Entry 7MMN (X-ray diffraction, 3.57 A resolution); this record covers chains C and I of the 12 polymer chains in the assembly.

Chain C:
Name: Fusion glycoprotein F2
Organism: Human respiratory syncytial virus
Reference sequence: P03420 (FUS_HRSVA); residues 26-97 here = UniProt positions 26-97
Chain sequence (72 residues; numbered 26 to 97; the number before each row is that of its first residue):
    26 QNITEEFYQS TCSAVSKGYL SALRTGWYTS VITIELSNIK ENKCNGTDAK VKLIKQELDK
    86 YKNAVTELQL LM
Curated features (UniProtKB/Swiss-Prot):
  - glycosylation (N-linked (GlcNAc...) asparagine): N27, N70

Chain I:
Name: Fusion glycoprotein F1, Fibritin
Organism: Human respiratory syncytial virus
Reference sequence: P03420 (FUS_HRSVA); numbering as in UniProt (aligned over 137-513)
Chain sequence (414 residues; each row starts with the number of its first residue):
   137 FLGFLLGVGS AIASGVAVCK VLHLEGEVNK IKSALLSTNK AVVSLSNGVS VLTFKVLDLK
   197 NYIDKQLLPI LNKQSCSISN IETVIEFQQK NNRLLEITRE FSVNAGVTTP VSTYMLTNSE
   257 LLSLINDMPI TNDQKKLMSN NVQIVRQQSY SIMCIIKEEV LAYVVQLPLY GVIDTPCWKL
   317 HTSPLCTTNT KEGSNICLTR TDRGWYCDNA GSVSFFPQAE TCKVQSNRVF CDTMNSLTLP
   377 SEVNLCNVDI FNPKYDCKIM TSKTDVSSSV ITSLGAIVSC YGKTKCTASN KNRGIIKTFS
   437 NGCDYVSNKG VDTVSVGNTL YYVNKQEGKS LYVKGEPIIN FYDPLVFPSD EFDASISQVN
   497 EKINQSLAFI RKSDELLSAI GGYIPEAPRD GQAYVRKDGE WVLLSTFLGG LVPR
Not modelled in the structure: 510-550
Differences from the reference sequence: engineered mutation C155 (Ser in P03420), F190 (Ser in P03420), L207 (Val in P03420), C290 (Ser in P03420); variant V379 (Ile in P03420), V447 (Met in P03420)
Curated features (UniProtKB/Swiss-Prot):
  - region: F137 to V157 (Fusion peptide)
  - glycosylation: N500 (N-linked (GlcNAc...) asparagine)
Disulfides: C155-C290, C313-C343, C322-C333, C358-C367, C382-C393, C416-C422
What the authors report for this chain:
  - mutagenesis - L160S, N183K, N426D: abolished binding to AM14 Fab Heavy Chain (citing earlier work)
  - post-translational modification sites: N500

Interface between chain C and chain I:
Pairs across the interface - 197 pairs, chain C then chain I:
  I28(C) - N363(I)
  I28(C) - L410(I)  hydrophobic
  I28(C) - Q462(I)
  I28(C) - G464(I)
  I28(C) - K465(I)
  T29(C) - K465(I)
  E30(C) - T408(I)  hydrogen bond
  E30(C) - S409(I)  hydrogen bond (side chain-backbone)
  E30(C) - L410(I)  hydrogen bond (side chain-backbone)
  E30(C) - Y441(I)  hydrogen bond
  E30(C) - K465(I)  hydrogen bond (backbone-backbone)
  E30(C) - S466(I)
  E30(C) - L467(I)  hydrogen bond (backbone-backbone)
  E31(C) - L467(I)
  F32(C) - I413(I)  hydrophobic
  F32(C) - C439(I)  hydrophobic
  F32(C) - D440(I)
  F32(C) - Y441(I)  hydrophobic
  F32(C) - L467(I)  hydrogen bond (backbone-backbone)
  F32(C) - Y468(I)
  F32(C) - V469(I)  hydrogen bond (backbone-backbone)
  Y33(C) - N383(I)
  Y33(C) - V469(I)  hydrophobic
  Q34(C) - Y468(I)  hydrogen bond
  Q34(C) - V469(I)  hydrogen bond (backbone-backbone)
  Q34(C) - K470(I)
  Q34(C) - G471(I)  hydrogen bond (side chain-backbone)
  S35(C) - L321(I)
  S35(C) - G471(I)
  S35(C) - E472(I)
  S35(C) - P473(I)
  S35(C) - I474(I)  hydrogen bond (backbone-backbone)
  T36(C) - R336(I)
  T36(C) - I386(I)
  T36(C) - I474(I)
  C37(C) - S319(I)  hydrogen bond (backbone-backbone)
  C37(C) - P320(I)
  C37(C) - L321(I)  hydrophobic
  C37(C) - I413(I)  hydrophobic
  C37(C) - S415(I)
  C37(C) - C439(I)  disulfide
  S38(C) - H317(I)
  S38(C) - R336(I)  hydrogen bond
  A39(C) - K315(I)
  A39(C) - L316(I)
  A39(C) - H317(I)  hydrogen bond (backbone-backbone)
  A39(C) - T408(I)
  A39(C) - I413(I)
  V40(C) - W314(I)
  V40(C) - K315(I)
  V40(C) - L316(I)  hydrophobic
  V40(C) - N383(I)
  S41(C) - W314(I)
  S41(C) - K315(I)  hydrogen bond (backbone-backbone)
  S41(C) - H317(I)  hydrogen bond
  S41(C) - S409(I)  hydrogen bond
  K42(C) - C313(I)
  G43(C) - C313(I)
  G43(C) - N363(I)
  Y44(C) - P312(I)
  Y44(C) - C313(I)  hydrogen bond (backbone-backbone)
  Y44(C) - W341(I)  hydrophobic
  Y44(C) - N363(I)
  Y44(C) - V365(I)  hydrophobic
  Y44(C) - S409(I)  hydrogen bond
  L45(C) - D310(I)
  L45(C) - T311(I)
  L45(C) - C313(I)
  L45(C) - N363(I)  hydrogen bond (backbone-backbone)
  L45(C) - R364(I)
  L45(C) - V365(I)  hydrogen bond (backbone-backbone)
  S46(C) - I309(I)
  S46(C) - D310(I)  hydrogen bond (backbone-backbone)
  S46(C) - T311(I)  hydrogen bond (side chain-backbone)
  S46(C) - C313(I)
  S46(C) - R364(I)  hydrogen bond (backbone-side chain)
  S46(C) - V365(I)
  A47(C) - L273(I)  hydrophobic
  A47(C) - Y306(I)
  A47(C) - V308(I)
  A47(C) - R364(I)
  A47(C) - V365(I)  hydrogen bond (backbone-backbone)
  A47(C) - F366(I)
  A47(C) - C367(I)  hydrogen bond (backbone-backbone)
  L48(C) - L305(I)
  L48(C) - Y306(I)
  L48(C) - G307(I)  hydrogen bond (backbone-backbone)
  L48(C) - V308(I)  hydrogen bond (backbone-backbone)
  L48(C) - N345(I)
  L48(C) - F352(I)  hydrophobic
  L48(C) - C367(I)
  L48(C) - T369(I)
  R49(C) - P304(I)
  R49(C) - L305(I)
  R49(C) - Y306(I)
  R49(C) - C367(I)  hydrogen bond (backbone-backbone)
  R49(C) - D368(I)  salt bridge
  R49(C) - T369(I)  hydrogen bond (backbone-side chain)
  R49(C) - M370(I)
  T50(C) - L305(I)  hydrogen bond (backbone-backbone)
  T50(C) - G307(I)  hydrogen bond (side chain-backbone)
  T50(C) - V308(I)
  T50(C) - T369(I)
  G51(C) - P304(I)
  G51(C) - L305(I)  hydrogen bond (backbone-backbone)
  W52(C) - A147(I)
  W52(C) - S150(I)
  W52(C) - Q284(I)
  W52(C) - Y286(I)  hydrophobic
  W52(C) - Q302(I)
  W52(C) - L303(I)
  W52(C) - P304(I)  hydrophobic
  W52(C) - L305(I)
  Y53(C) - L188(I)  hydrogen bond (side chain-backbone)
  Y53(C) - M264(I)  hydrophobic
  Y53(C) - P265(I)
  Y53(C) - V301(I)
  Y53(C) - Q302(I)
  Y53(C) - L303(I)  hydrogen bond (backbone-backbone)
  T54(C) - S150(I)
  T54(C) - G151(I)
  T54(C) - V154(I)
  T54(C) - V300(I)
  T54(C) - V301(I)
  S55(C) - L188(I)
  S55(C) - L260(I)
  S55(C) - Y299(I)
  S55(C) - V300(I)
  S55(C) - V301(I)  hydrogen bond (backbone-backbone)
  V56(C) - V154(I)  hydrophobic
  V56(C) - I167(I)  hydrophobic
  V56(C) - L188(I)  hydrogen bond (backbone-backbone)
  V56(C) - T189(I)
  V56(C) - F190(I)  hydrogen bond (backbone-backbone)
  V56(C) - Y299(I)
  I57(C) - F190(I)
  I57(C) - V192(I)  hydrophobic
  I57(C) - L252(I)  hydrophobic
  I57(C) - L297(I)
  I57(C) - A298(I)
  I57(C) - Y299(I)  hydrogen bond (backbone-backbone)
  I57(C) - V301(I)  hydrophobic
  T58(C) - I167(I)
  T58(C) - L171(I)
  T58(C) - F190(I)  hydrogen bond (backbone-backbone)
  T58(C) - K191(I)
  T58(C) - V192(I)  hydrogen bond (backbone-backbone)
  T58(C) - V296(I)
  T58(C) - L297(I)
  I59(C) - V192(I)  hydrophobic
  I59(C) - L193(I)
  I59(C) - I233(I)  hydrophobic
  I59(C) - V296(I)
  I59(C) - L297(I)  hydrogen bond (backbone-backbone)
  E60(C) - K168(I)
  E60(C) - K191(I)
  E60(C) - L193(I)  hydrogen bond (backbone-backbone)
  E60(C) - D194(I)
  E60(C) - L195(I)  hydrogen bond (backbone-backbone)
  E60(C) - K196(I)  hydrogen bond (backbone-backbone)
  E60(C) - E295(I)
  L61(C) - K196(I)
  L61(C) - L230(I)  hydrophobic
  L61(C) - I292(I)  hydrophobic
  L61(C) - E295(I)  hydrogen bond (backbone-backbone)
  S62(C) - K196(I)
  S62(C) - I199(I)
  S62(C) - D200(I)  hydrogen bond
  S62(C) - E295(I)
  N63(C) - E295(I)  hydrogen bond (backbone-side chain)
  K65(C) - N208(I)  hydrogen bond
  K68(C) - N208(I)
  C69(C) - C212(I)  disulfide
  D73(C) - S213(I)
  K75(C) - I214(I)
  V76(C) - C212(I)
  V76(C) - I214(I)  hydrophobic
  I79(C) - L207(I)  hydrophobic
  I79(C) - I214(I)  hydrophobic
  I79(C) - V220(I)  hydrophobic
  E82(C) - F223(I)
  E82(C) - Q224(I)
  E82(C) - N227(I)  hydrogen bond
  L83(C) - F223(I)  hydrophobic
  K85(C) - L231(I)
  Y86(C) - L195(I)  hydrophobic
  Y86(C) - N227(I)
  Y86(C) - L230(I)  hydrophobic
  A89(C) - L231(I)  hydrophobic
  A89(C) - T234(I)
  E92(C) - T234(I)
  L93(C) - T234(I)
  L93(C) - I292(I)
  L93(C) - L297(I)  hydrophobic
  Q94(C) - I292(I)
  L96(C) - F237(I)  hydrophobic
  M97(C) - I292(I)  hydrophobic
Interface residues without a listed pair, chain C (57 interface residues in all): N27, I64, L78, V90
Interface residues without a listed pair, chain I (114 interface residues in all): L158, V187, L203, L204, I217, S238, S285, M289, T318, C343, S350, V360, S362, G411
Disulfides between the chains: C37(C)-C439(I), C69(C)-C212(I)

Overview:
57 residues of chain C face 114 of chain I across their interface, with 2 disulfide bonds, 51 hydrogen bonds
and 1 salt bridge. Polar contacts include R49(C)-D368(I), E30(C)-T408(I) and E30(C)-S409(I). From the paper:
L160S, N183K and N426D of chain I abolish binding to AM14 Fab Heavy Chain; a modification site at N500(I).
Here chain C is Fusion glycoprotein F2 and chain I is Fusion glycoprotein F1, Fibritin, both from Human
respiratory syncytial virus. Entry 7MMN (Crystal Structure of the Prefusion RSV F Glycoprotein bound by human
antibody AM14) was determined by X-ray diffraction together with 7MPG from the same study.
